PDB entry 5WKP | X-ray diffraction, 3.15 A resolution | chains E and F of the 8 polymer chains in the assembly

[Chain E]
Name: Cysteine desulfurase, mitochondrial
From: Homo sapiens
Notes: EC 2.8.1.7
Reference sequence: Q9Y697 (NFS1_HUMAN); residue numbers follow UniProt; this construct covers 56-457
Sequence (406 residues; numbered 52 to 457; the number before each row is that of its first residue):
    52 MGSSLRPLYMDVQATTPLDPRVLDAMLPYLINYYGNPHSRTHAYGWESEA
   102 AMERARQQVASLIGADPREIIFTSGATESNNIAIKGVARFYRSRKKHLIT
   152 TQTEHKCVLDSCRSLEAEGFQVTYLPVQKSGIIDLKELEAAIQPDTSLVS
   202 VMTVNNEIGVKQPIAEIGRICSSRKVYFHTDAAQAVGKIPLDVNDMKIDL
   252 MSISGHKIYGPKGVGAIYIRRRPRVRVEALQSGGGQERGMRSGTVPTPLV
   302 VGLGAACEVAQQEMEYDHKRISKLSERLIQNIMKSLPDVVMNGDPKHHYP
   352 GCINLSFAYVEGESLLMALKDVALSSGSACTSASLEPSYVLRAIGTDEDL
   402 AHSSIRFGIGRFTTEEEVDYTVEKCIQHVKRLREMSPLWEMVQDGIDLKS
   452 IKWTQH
Disordered / not traced: 52-53, 380-384, 457
Differences from the reference sequence: initiating methionine (52); expression tag (53-55)
Covalently attached groups: pyridoxal phosphate (PLP) linked to Lys258
Swiss-Prot annotation at these positions:
  - active site: Cys381 (Cysteine persulfide intermediate)
  - binding site (pyridoxal 5'-phosphate): Ala127, Thr128, Gln235, Ser255, His257, Thr295
  - binding site ([2Fe-2S] cluster): Cys381
  - binding site (Zn(2+)): Cys381
  - modified residue: Lys258 (N6-(pyridoxal phosphate)lysine), Cys381 (Cysteine persulfide)
From the paper describing this entry:
  - binding site for pyridoxal phosphate: Lys258
  - disease-associated variants - R72Q (citing earlier work)
  - catalytic residues: Cys381 (citing earlier work)

[Chain F]
Name: LYR motif-containing protein 4
From: Homo sapiens
Reference sequence: Q9HD34 (LYRM4_HUMAN); residue numbers follow UniProt; this construct covers 1-91
Sequence (91 residues; row label = number of the first residue in the row):
     1 MAASSRAQVLALYRAMLRESKRFSAYNYRTYAVRRIRDAFRENKNVKDPV
    51 EIQTLVNKAKRDLGVIRRQVHIGQLYSTDKLIIENRDMPRT
Disordered / not traced: 1-3, 86-91
Differences from the reference sequence: variant Ala11 (Ser in Q9HD34)
From the paper describing this entry:
  - disease-associated variants - R68L (citing earlier work)
  - binding site for S-dodecanoyl-4'-phosphopantetheine: Val9, Ile36, Ile52, Ala59
  - mutagenesis - I72R/L75R, I72R/Y76R: abolished binding to Nfs1
  - mutagenesis - I72R/Y76R: decreased stability
  - mutagenesis - Y31W/R35A/V65D: decreased binding to Nfs1
  - mutagenesis - V9Q/I52Q, I36D/A59N: decreased binding to Acp1

[Interface between chain E and chain F]
Residue-residue contacts (41; chain E residue first):
  Ser54(E) - Asp79(F)  hydrogen bond (backbone-side chain)
  Ser55(E) - Asp79(F)  hydrogen bond (backbone-side chain)
  Leu56(E) - Lys80(F)
  Leu56(E) - Leu81(F)
  Leu56(E) - Ile82(F)  hydrophobic
  Leu56(E) - Asn85(F)
  Arg57(E) - Thr78(F)  hydrogen bond
  Arg57(E) - Asp79(F)
  Arg57(E) - Lys80(F)  hydrogen bond (backbone-backbone)
  Arg57(E) - Leu81(F)
  Arg57(E) - Ile82(F)  hydrogen bond (backbone-backbone)
  Pro58(E) - Leu81(F)
  Leu59(E) - Leu81(F)  hydrophobic
  Leu59(E) - Ile83(F)  hydrophobic
  Leu69(E) - Tyr28(F)  hydrogen bond (backbone-side chain)
  Pro71(E) - Tyr28(F)
  Pro71(E) - Gln69(F)
  Arg72(E) - Tyr31(F)  hydrogen bond
  Arg72(E) - Val65(F)
  Leu74(E) - Gln69(F)
  Asp75(E) - Val65(F)
  Asp75(E) - Arg68(F)  salt bridge
  Asp75(E) - Gln69(F)
  Leu78(E) - Ile72(F)  hydrophobic
  Glu314(E) - Tyr31(F)  hydrogen bond
  Glu314(E) - Arg35(F)  salt bridge
  Tyr317(E) - Arg34(F)
  Tyr317(E) - Arg35(F)
  Tyr317(E) - Asp38(F)  hydrogen bond
  Arg321(E) - Arg34(F)
  Asp372(E) - Ile82(F)
  Arg412(E) - Tyr31(F)
  Phe413(E) - Asn27(F)
  Phe413(E) - Tyr28(F)  hydrophobic
  Phe413(E) - Tyr31(F)  hydrophobic
  Thr415(E) - Tyr26(F)  hydrogen bond
  Thr415(E) - Thr30(F)
  Glu417(E) - Tyr26(F)  hydrogen bond
  Glu417(E) - Ile83(F)
  Glu418(E) - Ile83(F)
  Tyr421(E) - Ile82(F)
Other interface residues (no listed pair), chain E (24 interface residues in all): Pro68, Thr414

[In short]
24 residues of chain E face 19 of chain F across their interface; the contacts include 11 hydrogen bonds and 2
salt bridges. Polar contacts include Asp75(E)-Arg68(F), Glu314(E)-Arg35(F) and Ser54(E)-Asp79(F). From the
paper: the catalytic residue Cys381(E); I72R/L75R and I72R/Y76R of chain F abolish binding to Nfs1; 5
substitutions were tested in all.
Chain E is Cysteine desulfurase, mitochondrial and chain F is LYR motif-containing protein 4, both from Homo
sapiens; the structure, Crystal Structure of the Human mitochondrial Cysteine Desulfurase in complex with
ISD11 and Iron-Sulfur Cluster Scaffold ..., was determined by X-ray diffraction together with 5WLW and 5WGB
from the same study.
